PDB entry 4OIR | X-ray diffraction, 3.10 A resolution | chains C and I of the 9 polymer chains in the assembly

# Chain C
Protein: DNA-directed RNA polymerase subunit beta
Organism: Thermus thermophilus
Notes: EC 2.7.7.6
UniProt: Q8RQE9 (RPOB_THET8); residue numbers follow UniProt; this construct covers 1-1119
Amino-acid sequence (1119 residues; each row starts with the number of its first residue):
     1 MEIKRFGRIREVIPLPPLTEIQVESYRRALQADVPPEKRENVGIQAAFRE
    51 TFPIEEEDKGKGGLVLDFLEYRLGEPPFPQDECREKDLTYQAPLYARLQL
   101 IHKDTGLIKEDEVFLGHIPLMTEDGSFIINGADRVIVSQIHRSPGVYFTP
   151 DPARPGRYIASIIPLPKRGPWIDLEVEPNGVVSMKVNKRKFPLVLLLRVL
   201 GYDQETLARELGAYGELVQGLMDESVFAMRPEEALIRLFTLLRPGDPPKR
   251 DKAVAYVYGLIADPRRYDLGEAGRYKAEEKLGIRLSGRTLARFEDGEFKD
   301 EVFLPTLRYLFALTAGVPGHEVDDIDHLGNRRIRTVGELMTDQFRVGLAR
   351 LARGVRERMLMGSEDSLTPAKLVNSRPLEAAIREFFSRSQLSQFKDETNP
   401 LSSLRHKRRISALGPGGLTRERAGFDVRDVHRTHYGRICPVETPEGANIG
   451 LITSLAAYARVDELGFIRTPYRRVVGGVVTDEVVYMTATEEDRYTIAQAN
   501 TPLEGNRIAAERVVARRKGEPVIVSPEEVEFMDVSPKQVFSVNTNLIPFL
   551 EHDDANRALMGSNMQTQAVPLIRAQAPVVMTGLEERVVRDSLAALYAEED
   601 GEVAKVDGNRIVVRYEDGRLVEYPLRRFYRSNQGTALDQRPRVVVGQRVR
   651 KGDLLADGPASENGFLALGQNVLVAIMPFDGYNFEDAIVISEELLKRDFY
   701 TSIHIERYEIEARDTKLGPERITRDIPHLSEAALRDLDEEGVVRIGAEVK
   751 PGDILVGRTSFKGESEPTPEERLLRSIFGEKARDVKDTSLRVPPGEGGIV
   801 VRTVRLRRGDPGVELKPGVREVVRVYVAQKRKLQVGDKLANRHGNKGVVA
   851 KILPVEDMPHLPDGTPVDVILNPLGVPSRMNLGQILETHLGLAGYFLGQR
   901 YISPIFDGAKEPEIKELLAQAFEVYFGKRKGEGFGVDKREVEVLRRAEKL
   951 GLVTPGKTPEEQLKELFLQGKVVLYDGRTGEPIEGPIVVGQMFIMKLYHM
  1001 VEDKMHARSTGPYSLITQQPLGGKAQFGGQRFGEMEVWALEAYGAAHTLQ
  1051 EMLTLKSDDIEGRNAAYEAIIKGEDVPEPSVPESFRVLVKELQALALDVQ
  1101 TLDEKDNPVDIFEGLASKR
Unresolved in the structure: 57-62, 1119
Small-molecule neighbours: rifamycin SV (RFV): Arg-134, Val-137, Ser-389, Gln-390, Leu-391, Ser-392, Gln-393, Phe-394, Lys-395, Asp-396, Arg-405, His-406, Arg-409, Ser-411, Leu-413, Gly-414, Arg-420, Pro-444, Asn-448, Ile-452, Gln-633, Tyr-998

# Chain I
Protein: GE23077
Amino-acid sequence (7 residues; each row starts with the number of its first residue):
     1 ASVXXXG
Modified positions: Ala-1 (3-amino-d-alanine; 2RA); Ser-2 (D-serine; DSN); Val-3 (D-valine; DVA); R2T (beta,gamma-dihydroxyglutamine) at position 4, 2TL (D-allothreonine) at position 5, 0QZ (D-Isoserine) at position 6; Gly-7 (2-aminopropanedioic acid; FGL)
Glycans and other covalent adducts: covalent link Ala-1/Gly-7; (2Z)-2-methylbut-2-enoic acid (MB8) linked to Ala-1

# Interface between chain C and chain I
Contacting residue pairs - 23 pairs, chain C then chain I:
  Pro-444(C) / Ala-1(I)
  Pro-444(C) / Gly-7(I)
  Glu-445(C) / Ser-2(I)
  Glu-445(C) / Val-3(I)
  Glu-445(C) / R2T_4(I)  hydrogen bond (side chain-backbone)
  Glu-445(C) / 2TL_5(I)
  Glu-445(C) / 0QZ_6(I)  hydrogen bond (side chain-backbone)
  Glu-445(C) / Gly-7(I)
  Gly-446(C) / Ala-1(I)  hydrogen bond (backbone-backbone)
  Gly-446(C) / Ser-2(I)
  Gly-446(C) / Val-3(I)
  Arg-557(C) / R2T_4(I)
  Leu-559(C) / 0QZ_6(I)
  Met-560(C) / R2T_4(I)
  Met-560(C) / 0QZ_6(I)
  Asn-563(C) / 0QZ_6(I)
  Asn-563(C) / Gly-7(I)
  Met-564(C) / 0QZ_6(I)
  Gln-567(C) / 0QZ_6(I)  hydrogen bond (side chain-backbone)
  Gln-567(C) / Gly-7(I)
  Lys-838(C) / 2TL_5(I)  hydrogen bond (side chain-backbone)
  Lys-846(C) / R2T_4(I)
  Lys-846(C) / 2TL_5(I)
Interface residues without a listed pair, chain C (12 interface residues in all): His-999

# Overview
Chain C and chain I form an interface of 12 and 7 residues respectively; the contacts include 5 hydrogen
bonds. Polar pairs include Glu-445(C)/R2T_4(I), Glu-445(C)/0QZ_6(I) and Gln-567(C)/0QZ_6(I). Ligands of chain
C: rifamycin SV. Covalently linked (2Z)-2-methylbut-2-enoic acid: at Ala-1(I).
Here chain C is DNA-directed RNA polymerase subunit beta (Thermus thermophilus) and chain I is GE23077. Entry
4OIR (Crystal structure of Thermus thermophilus RNA polymerase transcription initiation complex soaked with
GE23077 and rifamycin SV) was determined by X-ray diffraction (same publication as 4MQ9, 4OIN, 4OIO, 4OIP and
4OIQ).
